PDB entry 8SNB | electron microscopy, 3.30 A resolution | chains 1E and 1F of the 454 polymer chains in the assembly

# Chain 1E (and 1F)
Name: Coiled-coil domain-containing protein 105
Organism: Strongylocentrotus purpuratus
Notes: chain 1F of this document is another copy of the same molecule, construct and numbering; everything in this record applies to it too
Reference sequence: A0A7M7RBY5 (A0A7M7RBY5_STRPU); residue numbers follow UniProt; this construct covers 1-448
Sequence (448 residues; numbered 1 to 448; the number before each row is that of its first residue):
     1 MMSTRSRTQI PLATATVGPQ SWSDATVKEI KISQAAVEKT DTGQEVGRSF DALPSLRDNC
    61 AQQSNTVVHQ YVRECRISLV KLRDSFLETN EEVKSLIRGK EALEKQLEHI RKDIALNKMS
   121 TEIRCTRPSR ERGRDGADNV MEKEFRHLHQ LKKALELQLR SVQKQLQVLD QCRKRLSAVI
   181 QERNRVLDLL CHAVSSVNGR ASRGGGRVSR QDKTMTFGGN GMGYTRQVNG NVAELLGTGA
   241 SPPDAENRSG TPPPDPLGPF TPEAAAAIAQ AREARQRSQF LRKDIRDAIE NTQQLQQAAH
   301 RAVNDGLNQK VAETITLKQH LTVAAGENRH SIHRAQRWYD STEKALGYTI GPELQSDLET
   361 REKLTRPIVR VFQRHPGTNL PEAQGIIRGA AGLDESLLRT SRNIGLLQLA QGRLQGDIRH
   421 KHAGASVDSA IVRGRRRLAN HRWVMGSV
Disordered / not traced: 1-14, 199-211, 447-448 (chain 1F: 1-14, 91-168, 199-210, 275-448)

# Chain 1E / chain 1F interface
Residue-residue contacts (77):
  E131(1E) - W22(1F)  hydrogen bond
  R134(1E) - P19(1F)
  D135(1E) - V17(1F)
  D135(1E) - G18(1F)
  D135(1E) - P19(1F)
  G136(1E) - V17(1F)
  A137(1E) - V17(1F)
  G306(1E) - V17(1F)
  Q309(1E) - V17(1F)
  K310(1E) - V17(1F)
  E313(1E) - T16(1F)
  E313(1E) - V17(1F)  hydrogen bond (side chain-backbone)
  E313(1E) - G18(1F)  hydrogen bond (side chain-backbone)
  E313(1E) - W22(1F)
  T314(1E) - W22(1F)
  L317(1E) - W22(1F)  hydrophobic
  L317(1E) - T26(1F)
  H320(1E) - I30(1F)
  L321(1E) - I30(1F)  hydrophobic
  A324(1E) - I30(1F)  hydrophobic
  A324(1E) - S33(1F)
  N328(1E) - S33(1F)  hydrogen bond
  S331(1E) - V37(1F)
  R334(1E) - D41(1F)  salt bridge
  R334(1E) - Q44(1F)  hydrogen bond
  R334(1E) - E45(1F)  salt bridge
  A335(1E) - T40(1F)
  W338(1E) - Q44(1F)
  W338(1E) - G47(1F)
  W338(1E) - R48(1F)
  W338(1E) - D51(1F)
  A345(1E) - P54(1F)  hydrophobic
  Y348(1E) - R57(1F)  hydrogen bond (backbone-side chain)
  G351(1E) - R57(1F)
  P352(1E) - R57(1F)
  E362(1E) - R57(1F)  salt bridge
  R366(1E) - A61(1F)
  R366(1E) - S64(1F)
  R366(1E) - N65(1F)
  P367(1E) - L189(1F)
  I368(1E) - N65(1F)
  I368(1E) - V68(1F)  hydrophobic
  V371(1E) - V186(1F)
  V371(1E) - D188(1F)
  F372(1E) - V68(1F)  hydrophobic
  F372(1E) - Y71(1F)  hydrophobic
  R374(1E) - R185(1F)  hydrogen bond (side chain-backbone)
  R374(1E) - V186(1F)
  R374(1E) - D188(1F)  salt bridge
  H375(1E) - Y71(1F)  hydrogen bond
  H375(1E) - E182(1F)  hydrogen bond (side chain-backbone)
  H375(1E) - R183(1F)  hydrogen bond
  H375(1E) - V186(1F)
  P376(1E) - L257(1F)
  G377(1E) - L257(1F)
  L380(1E) - S64(1F)
  L380(1E) - V67(1F)  hydrophobic
  L380(1E) - V68(1F)  hydrophobic
  E382(1E) - C60(1F)
  E382(1E) - S64(1F)  hydrogen bond
  G385(1E) - L56(1F)
  I386(1E) - L56(1F)  hydrophobic
  G389(1E) - L56(1F)
  S396(1E) - D51(1F)  hydrogen bond
  N403(1E) - K39(1F)  hydrogen bond
  N403(1E) - T40(1F)
  L407(1E) - A36(1F)  hydrophobic
  L407(1E) - T40(1F)
  A410(1E) - E29(1F)
  R413(1E) - E29(1F)  salt bridge
  R413(1E) - I32(1F)
  L414(1E) - E29(1F)  hydrogen bond (backbone-side chain)
  L414(1E) - I30(1F)  hydrophobic
  L414(1E) - S33(1F)
  D417(1E) - E29(1F)
  K421(1E) - W22(1F)
  K421(1E) - T26(1F)
Other interface residues (no listed pair), chain 1E (54 interface residues in all): R130, E327, T349, L358, R361, V369, G392, L393
Other interface residues (no listed pair), chain 1F (40 interface residues in all): S23, A52, Y224

# Overview
The interface between chain 1E and chain 1F involves 54 residues on one side and 40 on the other; the contacts
include 14 hydrogen bonds and 5 salt bridges. Among the polar pairs are R334(1E)-D41(1F), R334(1E)-E45(1F) and
E362(1E)-R57(1F).
Both chains are Coiled-coil domain-containing protein 105 (Strongylocentrotus purpuratus). Entry 8SNB (atomic
model of sea urchin sperm doublet microtubule (48-nm periodicity)) was determined by electron microscopy
together with 8OU0 from the same study.
